PDB entry 5C5E | X-ray diffraction, 2.82 A resolution | chains A and B of the 4 polymer chains in the assembly

== Chain A (and B) ==
Protein: Circadian clock protein KaiA
From: Synechococcus elongatus (strain PCC 7942)
Notes: chain B of this document is another copy of the same molecule, construct and numbering; everything in this record applies to it too
Reference sequence: Q79PF6 (KAIA_SYNE7); residues 1-284 here = UniProt positions 1-284
Amino-acid sequence (290 residues; row label = number of the first residue in the row):
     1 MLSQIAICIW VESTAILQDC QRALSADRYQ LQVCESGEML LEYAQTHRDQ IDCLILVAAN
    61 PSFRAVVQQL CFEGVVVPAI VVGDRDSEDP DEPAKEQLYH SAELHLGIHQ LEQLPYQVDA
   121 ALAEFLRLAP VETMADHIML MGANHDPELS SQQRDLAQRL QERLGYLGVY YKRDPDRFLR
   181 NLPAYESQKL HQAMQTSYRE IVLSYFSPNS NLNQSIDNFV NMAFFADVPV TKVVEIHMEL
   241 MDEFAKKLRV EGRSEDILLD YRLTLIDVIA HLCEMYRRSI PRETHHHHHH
Unresolved in the structure: 285-290
Sequence notes: expression tag (285-290)
UniProt features mapped onto this chain:
  - region: Gly165 to Arg173 (Flexible linker)
  - mutagenesis: Ile9 (I9T: Extends the period of the circadian rhythm to 29 hours), Ile16 (I16F: Extends the period of the circadian rhythm to 27 hours), Leu31 (L31P: Extends the period of the circadian rhythm to 27 hours), Ser36 (S36P: Extends the period of the circadian rhythm to 29 hours), Cys53 (C53S: Induces an arrhythmic phenotype), Val76 (V76G: Extends the period of the circadian rhythm to 28 hours), Glu103 (E103K: In kaiA1; extends the period of the circadian rhythm to 33 hours and increases the interaction with KaiB), Gln113 (Q113R: Extends the period of the circadian rhythm to 33 hours), Gln117 (Q117L: Extends the period of the circadian rhythm to 26 hours), Asp119 (D119E: Extends the period of the circadian rhythm to 30 hours; D119G: Extends the period of the circadian rhythm to 26 hours), Val131 (V131A: Extends the period of the circadian rhythm to 28 hours), Asp136 (D136V: Extends the period of the circadian rhythm to 30 hours; D136Y: Extends the period of the circadian rhythm to 29 hours), 17 further mutagenesis entries in UniProt

== Interface between chain A and chain B ==
Contacting residue pairs (134):
  Met1(A) with Lys172(B), hydrogen bond (backbone-side chain)
  Leu2(A) with Lys172(B); Asp174(B)
  Arg28(A) with Asp174(B), salt bridge; Arg177(B)
  Tyr29(A) with Arg177(B)
  His105(A) with Gln214(B)
  Leu106(A) with Asn218(B)
  Glu112(A) with Lys189(B), salt bridge; Ala193(B)
  Gln113(A) with Ala193(B); Asn218(B), hydrogen bond; Met222(B)
  Pro115(A) with Arg177(B)
  Tyr116(A) with Arg177(B), hydrogen bond (side chain-backbone); Leu182(B); Leu190(B); Phe225(B); Ala226(B), hydrophobic
  Gln117(A) with Asn218(B), hydrogen bond (side chain-backbone); Asn221(B), hydrogen bond
  Asp119(A) with Tyr171(B), hydrogen bond; Arg177(B), salt bridge; Phe225(B)
  Ala120(A) with Asn221(B); Phe225(B), hydrophobic
  Leu122(A) with Tyr171(B)
  Ala123(A) with Phe225(B), hydrophobic
  Arg127(A) with Arg278(B)
  Gln161(A) with Val169(B)
  Leu164(A) with Tyr171(B); Lys172(B), hydrogen bond (backbone-backbone)
  Gly165(A) with Tyr170(B); Lys172(B)
  Tyr166(A) with Gly168(B); Val169(B); Tyr170(B), hydrogen bond (backbone-backbone); Tyr171(B); Lys172(B)
  Leu167(A) with Leu167(B), hydrophobic; Gly168(B)
  Gly168(A) with Tyr166(B); Leu167(B); Gly168(B), hydrogen bond (backbone-backbone)
  Val169(A) with Tyr166(B); Leu167(B), hydrophobic
  Tyr170(A) with Leu164(B); Gly165(B); Tyr166(B), hydrogen bond (backbone-backbone); Gly168(B); Tyr170(B); Pro281(B)
  Tyr171(A) with Asp119(B), hydrogen bond; Leu122(B); Leu164(B)
  Lys172(A) with Met1(B), hydrogen bond (side chain-backbone); Arg163(B), hydrogen bond (side chain-backbone); Leu164(B), hydrogen bond (backbone-backbone); Gly165(B); Tyr166(B)
  Arg173(A) with Ile280(B)
  Asp174(A) with Leu2(B)
  Pro175(A) with Thr284(B)
  Arg177(A) with Arg28(B); Tyr29(B); Pro115(B); Tyr116(B), hydrogen bond (backbone-side chain); Asp119(B), salt bridge
  Arg180(A) with Arg277(B); Arg282(B)
  Leu182(A) with Tyr116(B)
  Leu190(A) with Gln113(B); Tyr116(B)
  Ala193(A) with Gln113(B)
  Glu200(A) with Gln110(B), hydrogen bond
  Asn211(A) with Pro93(B); Lys95(B)
  Gln214(A) with His105(B), hydrogen bond
  Asn218(A) with His105(B), hydrogen bond (side chain-backbone); Leu106(B); Gln110(B); Gln117(B), hydrogen bond (backbone-side chain)
  Asn221(A) with Leu104(B); Gln117(B), hydrogen bond; Ala120(B)
  Met222(A) with Gln113(B); Gln117(B)
  Phe225(A) with Tyr116(B), hydrophobic; Asp119(B); Ala120(B), hydrophobic; Ala123(B), hydrophobic
  Ala226(A) with Tyr116(B), hydrophobic
  Asp227(A) with Arg277(B), salt bridge; Arg282(B), salt bridge
  Val228(A) with Arg277(B)
  Pro229(A) with Glu274(B); Arg277(B)
  Val230(A) with Ala270(B); Cys273(B), hydrophobic; Glu274(B), hydrogen bond (backbone-side chain)
  Leu259(A) with Arg262(B), hydrogen bond (backbone-side chain)
  Asp260(A) with Arg262(B), salt bridge
  Arg262(A) with Leu259(B), hydrogen bond (side chain-backbone); Asp260(B), salt bridge; Arg262(B); Leu263(B); Ile266(B)
  Leu263(A) with Arg262(B)
  Leu265(A) with Ile266(B), hydrophobic
  Ile266(A) with Arg262(B); Leu265(B), hydrophobic; Ile266(B), hydrophobic; Ile269(B), hydrophobic
  Ile269(A) with Ile266(B), hydrophobic; Ile269(B), hydrophobic
  Leu272(A) with Cys273(B), hydrophobic
  Cys273(A) with Val230(B), hydrophobic; Leu272(B), hydrophobic; Cys273(B)
  Glu274(A) with Pro229(B); Val230(B), hydrogen bond (side chain-backbone)
  Tyr276(A) with Tyr276(B), hydrophobic; Arg277(B)
  Arg277(A) with Arg180(B); Asp227(B), salt bridge; Val228(B); Pro229(B); Tyr276(B)
  Arg278(A) with Glu124(B), salt bridge; Arg127(B)
  Ile280(A) with Tyr170(B); Arg173(B); Tyr276(B), hydrophobic
  Glu283(A) with Lys172(B), salt bridge
Also at the interface, not in a pair above, chain A (69 interface residues in all): Leu104, Gln110, Glu124, Arg163, Phe178, Lys189, Ala270, Ser279
Also at the interface, not in a pair above, chain B (71 interface residues in all): Ser3, Ala94, Glu112, Leu126, Gln161

== Overview ==
Chain A and chain B form an interface of 69 and 71 residues respectively, with 24 hydrogen bonds and 11 salt
bridges. Polar contacts include Arg28(A)-Asp174(B), Glu112(A)-Lys189(B) and Asp119(A)-Arg177(B). Curated
annotation (UniProt) lists 29 mutagenesis sites on chain A.
Both chains are Circadian clock protein KaiA (Synechococcus elongatus (strain PCC 7942)). Entry 5C5E
(Structure of KaiA dimer in complex with C-terminal KaiC peptide at 2.8 A resolution) was determined by X-ray
diffraction.
